6EN8 - chains F and Z of the 10 polymer chains in the assembly; structure by X-ray diffraction, 3.29 A resolution.

[Chain F]
Molecule: Transcriptional regulator TetR family
From: Sulfolobus acidocaldarius
UniProtKB: Q4J9S1 (Q4J9S1_SULAC); residue numbers follow UniProt; this construct covers 1-196
Amino-acid sequence (196 residues; row label = number of the first residue in the row):
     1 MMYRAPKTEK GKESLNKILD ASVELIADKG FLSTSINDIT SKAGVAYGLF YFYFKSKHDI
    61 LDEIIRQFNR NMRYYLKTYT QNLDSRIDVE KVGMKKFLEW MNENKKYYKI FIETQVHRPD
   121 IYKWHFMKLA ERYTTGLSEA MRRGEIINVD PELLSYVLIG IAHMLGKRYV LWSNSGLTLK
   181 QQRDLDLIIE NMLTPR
Unresolved in the structure: 1-5, 195-196
Modified residues: Mse1, Mse2 (selenomethionine); Mse72, Mse94, Mse101, Mse127, Mse141, Mse164, Mse192 (selenomethionine; parent Met)
Reported in the primary citation:
  - binding site for the 22-nt DNA strand: Tyr47, Gly48, Leu49, Phe52
  - binding site for the 22-nt DNA strand (chain Z): Tyr51
  - mutagenesis - Y47A, Y51A, Y53A: decreased binding to the 22-nt DNA strand (chain Z)
  - mutagenesis - G48A: abolished binding to the 22-nt DNA strand (chain Z)

[Chain Z]
Molecule: 22-nt DNA strand
Sequence (22 nucleotides; each row starts with the number of its first residue; numbering starts at 0; X marks 1 residue of unknown identity (built as UNK)):
     0 XCTACTTGAT TTTTGAGTCG AC
Unresolved in the structure: 0

[How chain F and chain Z interact]
Contacting residue pairs (22):
  Pro6(F) - DT11(Z)  phosphate contact
  Lys7(F) - DT11(Z)  hydrogen bond to the phosphate
  Thr8(F) - DT10(Z)  hydrogen bond to the phosphate
  Thr8(F) - DT11(Z)  hydrogen bond to the phosphate
  Lys10(F) - DT11(Z)  phosphate contact
  Lys10(F) - DT12(Z)  phosphate contact
  Gly11(F) - DT11(Z)  sugar contact
  Ser14(F) - DT12(Z)  hydrogen bond to the phosphate
  Val45(F) - DT13(Z)  phosphate contact
  Ala46(F) - DT12(Z)  phosphate contact
  Ala46(F) - DT13(Z)  hydrogen bond to the phosphate
  Ala46(F) - DG14(Z)  phosphate contact
  Tyr47(F) - DG14(Z)  base contact
  Tyr47(F) - DA15(Z)  base contact
  Gly48(F) - DT13(Z)  base contact
  Gly48(F) - DG14(Z)  hydrogen bond to the base
  Leu49(F) - DT12(Z)  phosphate contact
  Leu49(F) - DT13(Z)  base contact
  Phe52(F) - DT11(Z)  phosphate contact
  Phe52(F) - DT12(Z)  base contact
  Tyr53(F) - DT11(Z)  sugar contact
  Tyr53(F) - DT12(Z)  hydrogen bond to the phosphate
Interface residues without a listed pair, chain F (14 interface residues in all): Gly44

[In short]
14 residues of chain F and 6 residues of chain Z are in contact, with 7 hydrogen bonds. Polar contacts include
Gly48(F)-DG14(Z), Lys7(F)-DT11(Z) and Thr8(F)-DT10(Z). From the paper: a binding site for the 22-nt DNA strand
at Tyr47(F), Gly48(F) and Leu49(F) among others; Y47A, Y51A and Y53A of chain F reduce binding to the 22-nt
DNA strand (chain Z).
Here chain F is Transcriptional regulator TetR family (Sulfolobus acidocaldarius) and chain Z is a 22-nt DNA
strand. Entry 6EN8 (SaFadR in complex with dsDNA) was determined by X-ray diffraction.
